Entry 6D0H (X-ray diffraction, 1.50 A resolution); this record covers chains A and B.

[Chain A]
Name: ParT: COG5654 (RES domain) toxin
From: Sphingobium sp. YBL2
Notes: fragment: RES domain
Reference sequence: A0A0C5XL88 (A0A0C5XL88_9SPHN); residue numbers follow UniProt; this construct covers 2-159
Sequence (160 residues; each row starts with the number of its first residue; numbering starts at 0):
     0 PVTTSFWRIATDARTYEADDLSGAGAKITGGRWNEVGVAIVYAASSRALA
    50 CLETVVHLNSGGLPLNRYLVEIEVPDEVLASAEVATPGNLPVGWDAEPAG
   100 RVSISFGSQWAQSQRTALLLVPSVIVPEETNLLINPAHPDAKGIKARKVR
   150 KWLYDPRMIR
Differences from the reference sequence: expression tag (0-1)
What the authors report for this chain:
  - mutagenesis - R31A, E52A, H56A: increased growth
  - mutagenesis - S21A, Y41A, L48M, S122A, E127A, E128A: unchanged growth
  - mutagenesis - R31A: decreased catalytic activity
  - catalytic residues: Arg31
  - self-association interface (contacts with another copy of this molecule); pairs are residue here / residue on that copy: Arg46-Glu128 (salt bridge), His56-Tyr153 (hydrogen bond), Glu127-Arg149 (salt bridge)

[Chain B]
Name: ParS: COG5642 (DUF2384) antitoxin
From: Sphingobium sp. YBL2
Notes: fragment: duf2384
Reference sequence: A0A0C5XKJ0 (A0A0C5XKJ0_9SPHN); residue numbers follow UniProt; this construct covers 88-159
Sequence (72 residues; numbered 88 to 159; the number before each row is that of its first residue):
    88 VLGLAKLVGQLEDMVEESGETDGFDAPEWLSSWLRQPLPALGGVNPIDLL
   138 DTMEGQAVVSRALAQIQSGAFA

[How chain A and chain B interact]
Residue-residue contacts - 70 pairs, chain A then chain B:
  Arg7(A) - Ser155(B)
  Arg7(A) - Gly156(B)
  Thr10(A) - Ser105(B)
  Thr10(A) - Gln154(B)  hydrogen bond (side chain-backbone)
  Asp11(A) - Glu104(B)
  Asp11(A) - Ser105(B)  hydrogen bond (backbone-side chain)
  Ala12(A) - Ser105(B)
  Arg13(A) - Glu104(B)
  Tyr15(A) - Gln154(B)
  Tyr15(A) - Ser155(B)
  Gly24(A) - Ser155(B)
  Ala25(A) - Ala157(B)  hydrophobic
  Thr28(A) - Arg148(B)  hydrogen bond (backbone-side chain)
  Thr28(A) - Ala151(B)
  Thr28(A) - Gln152(B)
  Thr28(A) - Ser155(B)  hydrogen bond
  Thr28(A) - Ala157(B)
  Gly29(A) - Arg148(B)
  Gly29(A) - Gln152(B)  hydrogen bond (backbone-side chain)
  Gly29(A) - Ala157(B)
  Gly30(A) - Arg148(B)  hydrogen bond (backbone-side chain)
  Gly30(A) - Gln152(B)
  Gly30(A) - Phe158(B)
  Arg31(A) - Phe158(B)  hydrogen bond (backbone-backbone)
  Arg31(A) - Ala159(B)  hydrogen bond (side chain-backbone)
  Val35(A) - Arg148(B)
  Tyr41(A) - Gly156(B)
  Tyr41(A) - Ala157(B)  hydrophobic
  Tyr41(A) - Phe158(B)
  Ala42(A) - Phe158(B)
  Glu52(A) - Phe158(B)
  Val55(A) - Pro126(B)
  His56(A) - Leu125(B)
  His56(A) - Pro126(B)
  His56(A) - Ala127(B)  hydrogen bond (backbone-backbone)
  His56(A) - Ala159(B)  hydrogen bond (side chain-backbone)
  Leu57(A) - Trp120(B)  hydrogen bond (backbone-side chain)
  Leu57(A) - Leu125(B)
  Leu57(A) - Ala127(B)  hydrophobic
  Leu57(A) - Ala149(B)
  Leu57(A) - Gln152(B)
  Leu57(A) - Ile153(B)
  Asn58(A) - Trp116(B)
  Asn58(A) - Trp120(B)  hydrogen bond (backbone-side chain)
  Asn58(A) - Gln123(B)  hydrogen bond
  Asn58(A) - Leu125(B)
  Ser59(A) - Ile153(B)
  Gly60(A) - Trp116(B)  hydrogen bond (backbone-side chain)
  Gly61(A) - Trp116(B)
  Leu62(A) - Leu98(B)  hydrophobic
  Leu62(A) - Phe111(B)  hydrophobic
  Leu62(A) - Trp116(B)
  Leu62(A) - Ile153(B)  hydrophobic
  Pro63(A) - Val102(B)  hydrophobic
  Pro63(A) - Gly106(B)
  Pro63(A) - Glu107(B)  hydrogen bond (backbone-backbone)
  Pro63(A) - Phe111(B)
  Leu64(A) - Ser105(B)
  Leu64(A) - Gly106(B)
  Leu64(A) - Ile153(B)  hydrophobic
  Asn65(A) - Ser105(B)  hydrogen bond (backbone-backbone)
  Asn65(A) - Gly106(B)
  Asn65(A) - Glu107(B)  hydrogen bond
  Glu96(A) - Pro126(B)
  Glu96(A) - Gly129(B)
  Pro97(A) - Ala127(B)
  Pro97(A) - Leu128(B)  hydrophobic
  Val123(A) - Ala159(B)
  Asn130(A) - Phe158(B)
  Arg156(A) - Gln123(B)  hydrogen bond
Interface residues without a listed pair, chain A (36 interface residues in all): Ile27, Ala43, Thr53, Ile103
Interface residues without a listed pair, chain B (28 interface residues in all): Met101, Pro124
Interface features reported in the paper:
  - interface residues, chain A: Arg31(A), His56(A)

[Summary]
36 residues of chain A and 28 residues of chain B are in contact; the contacts include 18 hydrogen bonds.
Among the polar pairs are Thr10(A)-Gln154(B), Asp11(A)-Ser105(B) and Thr28(A)-Arg148(B). From the paper: the
catalytic residue Arg31(A); R31A, E52A and H56A of chain A increase growth; 9 substitutions were tested in
all.
Chain A is ParT: COG5654 (RES domain) toxin and chain B is ParS: COG5642 (DUF2384) antitoxin, both from
Sphingobium sp. YBL2; the structure, ParT: Prs ADP-ribosylating toxin bound to cognate antitoxin ParS, was
determined by X-ray diffraction.
